PDB entry 2ZFK | X-ray diffraction, 3.61 A resolution | chain A

# Chain A
Name: Kinesin-like protein KIF1A, Kinesin heavy chain isoform 5C
Source organism: Mus musculus
Notes: fragment: KIF1A (residues 1-355), KIF5C (residues 329-334)
Reference sequence: chimeric construct of P33173, P28738: residues 1-355 from P33173 (KIF1A_MOUSE) positions 1-355 (same numbers); residues 356-361 from P28738 positions 329-334 (UniProt number = residue number - 27)
Amino-acid sequence (366 residues; numbered 1 to 366; the number before each row is that of its first residue):
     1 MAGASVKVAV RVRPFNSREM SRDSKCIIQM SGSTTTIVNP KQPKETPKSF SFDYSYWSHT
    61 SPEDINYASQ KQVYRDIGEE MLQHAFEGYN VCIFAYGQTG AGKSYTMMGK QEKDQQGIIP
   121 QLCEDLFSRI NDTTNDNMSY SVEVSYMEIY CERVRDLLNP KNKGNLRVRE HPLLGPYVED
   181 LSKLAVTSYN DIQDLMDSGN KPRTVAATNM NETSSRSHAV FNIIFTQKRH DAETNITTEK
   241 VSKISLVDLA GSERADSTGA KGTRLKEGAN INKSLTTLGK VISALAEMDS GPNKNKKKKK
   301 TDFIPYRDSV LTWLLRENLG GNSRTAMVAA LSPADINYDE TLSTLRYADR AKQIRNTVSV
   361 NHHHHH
Disordered / not traced: 1-5, 30-31, 206-210, 254-266, 293-301, 356-366
Sequence notes: expression tag (362-366)
Bound ions: Mg2+ near Ser104 (its only coordinating residue here)
Small-molecule neighbours: ADP (adenosine-5'-diphosphate): Arg11, Val12, Arg13, Pro14, Ser58, Tyr67, Gln98, Thr99, Gly100, Ala101, Gly102, Lys103, Ser104, Tyr105, Lys110

# Overview
Bound to chain A: ADP.
Chain A is Kinesin-like protein KIF1A, Kinesin heavy chain isoform 5C (Mus musculus); the structure, Crystal
Structure of the Kif1A Motor Domain during Mg release: Mg-releasing Transition-2, was determined by X-ray
diffraction, deposited together with 2ZFI, 2ZFJ, 2ZFL and 2ZFM.
